Entry 4QEO (X-ray diffraction, 2.00 A resolution); this record covers chains A and P of the 4 polymer chains in the assembly.

== Chain A ==
Molecule: Histone-lysine N-methyltransferase, H3 lysine-9 specific SUVH4
Organism: Arabidopsis thaliana
Notes: EC 2.1.1.43; fragment: functional fragment
UniProtKB: Q8GZB6 (SUVH4_ARATH); numbering as in UniProt (aligned over 93-624)
Amino-acid sequence (533 residues; each row starts with the number of its first residue):
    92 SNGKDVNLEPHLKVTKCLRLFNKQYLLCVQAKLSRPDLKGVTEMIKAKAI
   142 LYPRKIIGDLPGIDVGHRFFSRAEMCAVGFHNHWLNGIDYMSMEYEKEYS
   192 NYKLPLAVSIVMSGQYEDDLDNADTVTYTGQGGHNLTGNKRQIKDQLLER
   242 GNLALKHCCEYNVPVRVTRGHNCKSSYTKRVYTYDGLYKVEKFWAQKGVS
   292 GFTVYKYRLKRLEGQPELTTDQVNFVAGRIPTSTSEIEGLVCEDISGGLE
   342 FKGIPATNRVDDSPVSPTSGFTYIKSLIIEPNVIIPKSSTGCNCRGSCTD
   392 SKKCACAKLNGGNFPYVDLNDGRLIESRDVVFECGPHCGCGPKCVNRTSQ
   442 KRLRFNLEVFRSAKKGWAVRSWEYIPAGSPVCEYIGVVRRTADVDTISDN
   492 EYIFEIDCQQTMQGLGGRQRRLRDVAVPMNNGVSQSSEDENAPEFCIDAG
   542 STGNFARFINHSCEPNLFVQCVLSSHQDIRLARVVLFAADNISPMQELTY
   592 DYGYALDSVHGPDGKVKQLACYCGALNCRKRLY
Not modelled in the structure: 92-98, 313-327, 486-490, 500-533
Sequence notes: expression tag (92)
Bound ions: Zn2+ site 1: C383, C397, C425, C429; Zn2+ site 2: C383, C385, C389, C395; Zn2+ site 3: C389, C425, C431, C435; Zn2+ site 4: C554, C612, C614, C619
Small-molecule neighbours: S-adenosylhomocysteine (SAH): R452, K455, K456, G457, W458, E492, Y493, R548, F549, I550, N551, H552, Y593, L610, A611, C612, Y613, C614, L623
UniProt features mapped onto this chain:
  - binding site (Zn(2+)): C383, C385, C389, C395, C397, C425, C429, C431, C435, C554, C612, C614, C619
  - binding site (S-adenosyl-L-methionine): K456 to W458, Y493, R548, N551, H552
From the paper describing this entry:
  - binding site for the 15-nt DNA strand: L176, I179, S204, Q206, Y207, D210, Y219, T220, Q222, L227
  - binding site for the 15-nt DNA strand: W175
  - mutagenesis - L176G, Y207A, D210A, Y219A, L227G: unchanged catalytic activity
  - mutagenesis - Y475F: decreased catalytic activity
  - mutagenesis - Y475F/Y593F, Y593F: abolished catalytic activity
  - mutagenesis - Y591F: increased catalytic activity
  - specificity-determining residues: Y591
  - mutagenesis - L176G, Y207A, Y219A: abolished binding to the 15-nt DNA strand
  - mutagenesis - D210A: decreased binding to the 15-nt DNA strand
  - mutagenesis - L227G: unchanged binding to the 15-nt DNA strand

== Chain P ==
Molecule: Histone H3
UniProtKB: Q92133 (Q92133_XENLA); residues 1-15 here correspond to UniProt positions 2-16 (UniProt number = residue number + 1)
Amino-acid sequence (15 residues; numbered 1 to 15; the number before each row is that of its first residue):
     1 ARTKQTARKSTGGKA
Not modelled in the structure: 1-8

== Chain A / chain P interface ==
Contacting residue pairs (18; chain A residue first):
  S418(A) with K14(P)
  R419(A) with K14(P); A15(P)
  D420(A) with K14(P); A15(P), hydrogen bond (side chain-backbone)
  Y475(A) with K9(P)
  E492(A) with K9(P)
  I494(A) with K9(P)
  F495(A) with K9(P); S10(P)
  E496(A) with S10(P)
  R548(A) with K9(P)
  Y591(A) with K9(P)
  Y593(A) with K9(P); S10(P), hydrogen bond (backbone-backbone); T11(P), hydrogen bond (backbone-backbone)
  G594(A) with T11(P)
  Y595(A) with K9(P), hydrogen bond (side chain-backbone)
Also at the interface, not in a pair above, chain A (17 interface residues in all): Y493, F559, V560, D592
Also at the interface, not in a pair above, chain P (6 interface residues in all): G13
From the paper, about this interface:
  - specific contacts: Y475(A)-K9(P) (hydrogen bond), E492(A)-K9(P) (hydrogen bond), Y591(A)-K9(P), Y593(A)-K9(P) (hydrogen bond)

== Summary ==
The interface between chain A and chain P involves 17 residues on one side and 6 on the other, with 4 hydrogen
bonds. Among the polar pairs are D420(A)-A15(P), Y595(A)-K9(P) and Y593(A)-S10(P). The authors report hydrogen
bonds between Y475(A) and K9(P), E492(A) and K9(P) and Y593(A) and K9(P); a contact between Y591(A) and K9(P).
From the paper: a binding site for the 15-nt DNA strand at L176(A), I179(A) and S204(A) among others; L176G,
Y207A and Y219A of chain A abolish binding to the 15-nt DNA strand; 9 substitutions were tested in all.
Here chain A is Histone-lysine N-methyltransferase, H3 lysine-9 specific SUVH4 (Arabidopsis thaliana) and
chain P is Histone H3. Entry 4QEO (crystal structure of KRYPTONITE in complex with mCHH DNA, H3(1-15) peptide
and SAH) was determined by X-ray diffraction together with 4QEN and 4QEP from the same study.
